PDB entry 7KXR | electron microscopy, 3.30 A resolution | chains L and C of the 8 polymer chains in the assembly

[Chain L]
Protein: Lethal factor
Source organism: Bacillus anthracis
Notes: EC 3.4.24.83
UniProtKB: P15917 (LEF_BACAN); residues 1-263 here correspond to UniProt positions 34-296 (UniProt number = residue number + 33)
Sequence (263 residues; row label = number of the first residue in the row):
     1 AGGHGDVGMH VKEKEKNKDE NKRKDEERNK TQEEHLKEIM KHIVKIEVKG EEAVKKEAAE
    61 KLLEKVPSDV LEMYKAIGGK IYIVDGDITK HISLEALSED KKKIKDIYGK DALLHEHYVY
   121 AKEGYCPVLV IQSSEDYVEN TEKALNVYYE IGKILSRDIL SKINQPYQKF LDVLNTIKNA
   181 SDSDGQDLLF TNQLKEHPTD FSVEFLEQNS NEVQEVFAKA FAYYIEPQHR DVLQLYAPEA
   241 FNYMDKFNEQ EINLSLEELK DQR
Not modelled in the structure: 1-30, 251-263
Sequence notes: engineered mutation C126 (Glu159 in P15917)
Curated features (UniProtKB/Swiss-Prot):
  - region: R263 (IIA)

[Chain C]
Protein: Protective antigen
Source organism: Bacillus anthracis
UniProtKB: P13423 (PAG_BACAN); residues 174-735 here correspond to UniProt positions 203-764 (UniProt number = residue number + 29)
Sequence (562 residues; each row starts with the number of its first residue):
   174 TVPDRDNDGI PDSLEVEGYT VDVKNKRTFL SPWISNIHEK KGLTKYKSSP EKWSTASDPY
   234 SDFEKVTGRI DKNVSPEARH PLVAAYPIVH VDMENIILSK NEDQSTQNTD SQTRTISKNT
   294 STSRTHTSEV HGNAEVHASF FDIGGSVSAG FSNSNSSTVA IDHSLSLAGE RTWAETMGLN
   354 TADTARLNAN IRYVNTGTAP IYNVLPTTSL VLGKNQTLAT IKAKENQLSQ ILAPNNYYPS
   414 KNLAPIALNA QDDFSSTPIT MNYNQFLELE KTKQLRLDTD QVYGNIATYN FENGRVRVDT
   474 GSNWSEVLPQ IQETTARIIF NGKDLNLVER RIAAVNPSDP LETTKPDMTL KEALKIAFGF
   534 NEPNGNLQYQ GKDITEFDFN FDQQTSQNIK NQLAELNATN IYTVLDKIKL NAKMNILIRD
   594 KRFHYDRNNI AVGADESVVK EAHREVINSS TEGLLLNIDK DIRKILSGYI VEIEDTEGLK
   654 EVINDRYDML NISSLRQDGK TFIDFKKYND KLPLYISNPN YKVNVYAVTK ENTIINPSEN
   714 GDTSTNGIKK ILIFSKKGYE IG
Ion coordination: Ca2+ site 1: D179, D181, I183; Ca2+ site 2: D179, D181, S222, K225, D235
Curated features (UniProtKB/Swiss-Prot):
  - region: F202 to I210 (Alpha-clamp)
  - binding site (Ca(2+)): D177, D179, D181, I183, E188, S222, K225, D235
  - site: R178 (Alpha-clamp), L187 (Alpha-clamp), F236 (Alpha-clamp), F314, D315 (Cleavage), F427 (Phi-clamp), F464 (Alpha-clamp), D683 (Essential for binding to cell receptor)

[Chain L / chain C interface]
Pairs across the interface (8; chain L residue first):
  K49(L) with N306(C); S321(C), hydrogen bond
  E51(L) with E302(C)
  K103(L) with R470(C)
  I104(L) with E465(C); R468(C); R470(C)
  K105(L) with E465(C)
Interface residues without a listed pair, chain L (7 interface residues in all): T89, H91
Interface residues without a listed pair, chain C (9 interface residues in all): F427, S429, N466

[Overview]
Chain L and chain C form an interface of 7 and 9 residues respectively; the contacts include 1 hydrogen bond.
Its one hydrogen-bonded contact is K49(L)-S321(C). D179(C), D181(C) and I183(C) form the Ca2+ site 1. Curated
annotation (UniProt) lists 8 Ca2+-binding residues on chain C.
Chain L is Lethal factor and chain C is Protective antigen, both from Bacillus anthracis; the structure,
Protective antigen pore translocating lethal factor N-terminal domain, was determined by electron microscopy.
